Entry 6CNO (electron microscopy, 4.70 A resolution (low resolution: residue-level contacts below are approximate; hydrogen-bond / salt-bridge calls are withheld)); this record covers chains A and B of the 8 polymer chains in the assembly.

Chain A (and B):
Name: Intermediate conductance calcium-activated potassium channel protein 4
Source organism: Homo sapiens
Notes: chain B of this document is another copy of the same molecule, construct and numbering; everything in this record applies to it too
UniProtKB: O15554 (KCNN4_HUMAN); residues 1-427 here = UniProt positions 1-427
Sequence (427 residues; row label = number of the first residue in the row):
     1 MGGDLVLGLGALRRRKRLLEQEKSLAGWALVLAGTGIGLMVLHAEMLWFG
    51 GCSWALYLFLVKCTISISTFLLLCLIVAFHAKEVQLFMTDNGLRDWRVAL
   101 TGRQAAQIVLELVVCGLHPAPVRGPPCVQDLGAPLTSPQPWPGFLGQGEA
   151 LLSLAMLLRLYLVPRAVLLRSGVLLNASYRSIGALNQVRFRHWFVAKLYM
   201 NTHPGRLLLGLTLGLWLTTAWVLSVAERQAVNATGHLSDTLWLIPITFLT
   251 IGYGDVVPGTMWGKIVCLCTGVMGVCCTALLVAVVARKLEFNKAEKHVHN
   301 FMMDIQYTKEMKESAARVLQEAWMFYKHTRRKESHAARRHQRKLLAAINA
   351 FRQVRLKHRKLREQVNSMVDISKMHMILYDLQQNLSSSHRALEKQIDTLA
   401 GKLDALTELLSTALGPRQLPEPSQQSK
Disordered / not traced: 1-8, 124-141, 387-427
UniProt features mapped onto this chain:
  - modified residue: H358 (Phosphohistidine)
What the authors report for this chain:
  - conformationally variable residues (helix shift): V282

Chain A / chain B interface:
Residue-residue contacts (36; chain A residue first):
  S238(A) - K264(B)
  W242(A) - P258(B)
  W242(A) - K264(B)
  W242(A) - C267(B)
  P245(A) - L268(B)
  L249(A) - T250(B)
  T250(A) - T250(B)
  I251(A) - T247(B)
  I251(A) - I251(B)
  I251(A) - G252(B)
  G252(A) - G252(B)
  Y253(A) - L243(B)
  Y253(A) - T247(B)
  Y253(A) - G252(B)
  Y253(A) - Y253(B)
  Y253(A) - G254(B)
  D255(A) - V257(B)
  T278(A) - V275(B)
  V282(A) - A279(B)
  K288(A) - K197(B)
  L289(A) - K197(B)
  L289(A) - M200(B)
  E290(A) - K197(B)
  F291(A) - K197(B)
  F291(A) - N201(B)
  A294(A) - N186(B)
  V298(A) - N186(B)
  H299(A) - L198(B)
  H299(A) - T202(B)
  M302(A) - Y179(B)
  M302(A) - I182(B)
  V369(A) - H375(B)
  D370(A) - H375(B)
  M374(A) - M374(B)
  M374(A) - L378(B)
  I377(A) - L378(B)
Also at the interface, not in a pair above, chain A (28 interface residues in all): I246, N292, E295, F301, I305
Also at the interface, not in a pair above, chain B (30 interface residues in all): S178, V188, W193, V256, V272

Summary:
Chain A and chain B form an interface of 28 and 30 residues respectively. From the paper: conformational
variability at V282(A).
Both chains are Intermediate conductance calcium-activated potassium channel protein 4 (Homo sapiens). Entry
6CNO (Cryo-EM structure of the human SK4/calmodulin channel complex in the Ca2+ bound state II) was determined
by electron microscopy (same publication as 6CNM and 6CNN).
